PDB entry 9O62 | electron microscopy, 2.03 A resolution | chains I and a of the 14 polymer chains in the assembly

Chain I:
Molecule: R-phycoerythrin class I alpha subunit
Source organism: Pyropia tenera
Reference sequence: A0A1C9C9A7 (A0A1C9C9A7_9FLOR); numbering as in UniProt (aligned over 1-164)
Sequence (164 residues; row label = number of the first residue in the row):
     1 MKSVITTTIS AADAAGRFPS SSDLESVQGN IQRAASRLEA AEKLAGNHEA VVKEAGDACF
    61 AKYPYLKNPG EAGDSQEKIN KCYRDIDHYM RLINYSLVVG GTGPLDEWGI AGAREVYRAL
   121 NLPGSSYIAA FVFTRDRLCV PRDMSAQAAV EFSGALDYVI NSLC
Sequence notes: conflict P64 (Ser in A0A1C9C9A7), G109 (Cys in A0A1C9C9A7), A119 (Thr in A0A1C9C9A7), G124 (Ser in A0A1C9C9A7), I128 (Val in A0A1C9C9A7), A149 (Gly in A0A1C9C9A7), F152 (Tyr in A0A1C9C9A7), S153 (Gly in A0A1C9C9A7), G154 (Ala in A0A1C9C9A7)
Ligand contacts:
  - phycoerythrobilin (PEB), molecule 1: R33, Q147, V150, E151
  - phycoerythrobilin (PEB), molecule 2: K43, L44, N47, A50, V51, E54, T134, R137, L138, C139, R142, D143, M144, F152
  - phycoerythrobilin (PEB), molecule 3: C59, F60, L66, A72, G73, K78, K81, C82, R84, D85, H88, Y89, L92, W108, G109, V116, Y117, L120, L122, P123, S126, Y127

Chain a:
Molecule: 1C5H TCR delta chain
Source organism: Homo sapiens
Sequence (239 residues; numbered 1 to 239; the number before each row is that of its first residue):
     1 AQKVTQAQSS VSMPVRKAVT LNCLYETSWW SYYIFWYKQL PSKEMIFLIR QGSDEQNAKS
    61 GRYSVNFKKA AKSVALTISA LQLEDSAKYF CALGAPHTYW GISTDLSSWD TRQMFFGTGI
   121 KLFVEPRSQP HTKPSVFVMK NGTNVACLVK EFYPKDIRIN LVSSKKITEF DPAIVISPSG
   181 KYNAVKLGKY EDSNSVTCSV QHDNKTVHST DFEVKTDSTD HVKPKETENT KQPSKSASG
Not modelled in the structure: 1-2, 150, 160-165, 190-198, 203-239
Disulfides: C23-C91

Interface between chain I and chain a:
Residue-residue contacts (23; chain I residue first):
  E49(I) with W100(a)
  V52(I) with W100(a)
  K53(I) with W30(a); W100(a)
  Q76(I) with S31(a), hydrogen bond; Y32(a), hydrogen bond (side chain-backbone); Y33(a); G52(a); S53(a), hydrogen bond (side chain-backbone); D54(a); E55(a)
  E77(I) with Y33(a), hydrogen bond (backbone-side chain); H97(a); Y99(a), hydrogen bond
  N80(I) with S31(a); T98(a); Y99(a), hydrogen bond (side chain-backbone); W100(a), hydrogen bond (side chain-backbone)
  K81(I) with Y99(a)
  Y83(I) with W100(a), hydrophobic
  R84(I) with Y99(a); W100(a)
  D87(I) with W100(a)

Overview:
10 residues of chain I face 12 of chain a across their interface, with 7 hydrogen bonds. Among the polar pairs
are Q76(I)-S31(a), Q76(I)-Y32(a) and Q76(I)-S53(a). Ligands of chain I: 3 copies of phycoerythrobilin.
Here chain I is R-phycoerythrin class I alpha subunit (Pyropia tenera) and chain a is 1C5H TCR delta chain
(Homo sapiens). Entry 9O62 (1C5H TCR bound to R-phycoerythrin) was determined by electron microscopy together
with 9MGB, 9MKO, 9O60 and 9O61 from the same study.
